PDB entry 1N63 | X-ray diffraction, 1.21 A resolution | chains B and E of the 6 polymer chains in the assembly

# Chain B (and E)
Name: Carbon monoxide dehydrogenase large chain
Organism: Oligotropha carboxidovorans
Notes: EC 1.2.99.2; chain E of this document is another copy of the same molecule, construct and numbering; everything in this record applies to it too
Reference sequence: P19919 (DCML_OLICA); residue numbers follow UniProt; this construct covers 1-809
Sequence (809 residues; each row starts with the number of its first residue):
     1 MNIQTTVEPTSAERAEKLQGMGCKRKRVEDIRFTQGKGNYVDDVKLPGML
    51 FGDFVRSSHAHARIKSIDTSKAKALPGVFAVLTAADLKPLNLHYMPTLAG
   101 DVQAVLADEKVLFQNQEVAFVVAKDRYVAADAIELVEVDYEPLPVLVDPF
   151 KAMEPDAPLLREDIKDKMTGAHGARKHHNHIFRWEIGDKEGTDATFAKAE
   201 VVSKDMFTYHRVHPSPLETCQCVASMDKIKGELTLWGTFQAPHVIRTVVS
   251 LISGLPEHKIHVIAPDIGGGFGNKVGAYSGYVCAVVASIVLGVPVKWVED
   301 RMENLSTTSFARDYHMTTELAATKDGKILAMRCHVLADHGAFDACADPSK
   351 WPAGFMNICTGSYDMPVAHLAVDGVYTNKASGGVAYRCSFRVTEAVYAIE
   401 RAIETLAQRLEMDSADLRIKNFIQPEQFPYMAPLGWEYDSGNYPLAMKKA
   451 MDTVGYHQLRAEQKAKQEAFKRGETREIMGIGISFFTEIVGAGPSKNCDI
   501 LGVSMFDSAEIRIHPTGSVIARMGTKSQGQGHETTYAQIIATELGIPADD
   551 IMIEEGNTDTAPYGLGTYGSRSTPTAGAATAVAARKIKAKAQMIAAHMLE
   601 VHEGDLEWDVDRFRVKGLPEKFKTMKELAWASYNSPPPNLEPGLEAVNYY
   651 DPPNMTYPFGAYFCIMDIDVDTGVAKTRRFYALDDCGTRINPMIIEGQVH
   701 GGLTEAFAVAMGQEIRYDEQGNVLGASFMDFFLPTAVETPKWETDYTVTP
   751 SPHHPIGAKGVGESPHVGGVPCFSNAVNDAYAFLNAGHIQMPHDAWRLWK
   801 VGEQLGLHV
Disordered / not traced: 1-4 (chain E: 1-14)
UniProt features mapped onto this chain:
  - binding site (Cu(+)): Cys388
  - binding site (Mo-molybdopterin cytosine dinucleotide): Glu763
Bound ions: cu(I)-S-mo(IV)(=o)oh cluster Cu: Cys388 (together with pterin cytosine dinucleotide)
Ligand contacts:
  - cu(I)-S-mo(IV)(=o)oh cluster (CUN): Gln240, Phe271, Gly272, Val275, Val384, Ala385, Tyr386, Arg387, Cys388, Ser389, Phe390, Thr567, Tyr568, Gly569, Glu763
  - pterin cytosine dinucleotide (MCN): Gly269, Gly270, Phe271, Gly272, Arg387, Gln528, Gly529, Gln530, Gly531, His532, Thr535, Thr567, Tyr568, Gly569, Ser570, Arg571, Ser572, Thr573, Pro574, Cys686, Thr688, Arg689, Ile690, Asn691, Ile694, Ile695, Gln698, Ala758, Lys759, Gly760, Val761, Gly762, Glu763
Reported in the primary citation:
  - cu(I)-S-mo(IV)(=o)oh cluster coordination: Cys388
  - binding site for cu(I)-S-mo(IV)(=o)oh cluster: Glu763
  - catalytic residues: Glu763 (proposed by the authors, not directly observed)

# Interface between chain B and chain E
Pairs across the interface (77; chain B residue first):
  Ile31(B) with Ile229(E)
  Gln35(B) with Ile229(E)
  Lys37(B) with Ile229(E)
  Ile229(B) with Ile31(E); Gln35(E); Lys37(E)
  Glu232(B) with Met552(E)
  Arg246(B) with His514(E), hydrogen bond
  Glu257(B) with His514(E); Pro515(E); Thr516(E), hydrogen bond; Ser518(E), hydrogen bond (backbone-side chain)
  His258(B) with His514(E); Ser518(E), hydrogen bond (backbone-side chain); Val519(E); Asp549(E); Asp550(E); Ile551(E); Met552(E)
  Gly502(B) with Trp630(E); Asn634(E), hydrogen bond (backbone-side chain)
  Val503(B) with Tyr633(E)
  Ser504(B) with Tyr633(E), hydrogen bond (backbone-backbone); Asn634(E), hydrogen bond (side chain-backbone); Pro636(E)
  Phe506(B) with Tyr633(E), hydrophobic; Pro642(E), hydrophobic
  Glu510(B) with Glu510(E); Arg512(E), salt bridge
  Arg512(B) with Glu510(E), salt bridge; Thr560(E); Pro562(E); Tyr649(E)
  His514(B) with Arg246(E), hydrogen bond; Glu257(E); His258(E)
  Pro515(B) with Glu257(E); Tyr563(E), hydrophobic
  Thr516(B) with Glu257(E), hydrogen bond
  Ser518(B) with Glu257(E); His258(E), hydrogen bond (side chain-backbone)
  Val519(B) with His258(E)
  Arg522(B) with Asp559(E), hydrogen bond (side chain-backbone)
  Asp549(B) with His258(E), hydrogen bond (backbone-side chain)
  Asp550(B) with His258(E)
  Ile551(B) with His258(E)
  Met552(B) with Glu232(E); His258(E)
  Asp559(B) with Arg522(E), hydrogen bond (backbone-side chain)
  Thr560(B) with Arg512(E); Thr560(E)
  Ala561(B) with Arg512(E)
  Tyr563(B) with Pro515(E), hydrophobic; Tyr633(E), hydrophobic
  Lys586(B) with Glu641(E), salt bridge
  Trp630(B) with Leu501(E); Gly502(E)
  Tyr633(B) with Val503(E); Ser504(E), hydrogen bond (backbone-backbone); Phe506(E), hydrophobic; Tyr563(E), hydrophobic
  Asn634(B) with Gly502(E), hydrogen bond (side chain-backbone); Ser504(E), hydrogen bond (backbone-side chain)
  Pro636(B) with Ser504(E)
  Glu641(B) with Lys586(E), salt bridge; Asn648(E), hydrogen bond; Tyr649(E), hydrogen bond (side chain-backbone)
  Pro642(B) with Phe506(E), hydrophobic; Tyr649(E)
  Glu645(B) with Val647(E); Tyr649(E), hydrogen bond
  Val647(B) with Glu645(E)
  Asn648(B) with Glu641(E), hydrogen bond
  Tyr649(B) with Arg512(E); Glu641(E), hydrogen bond (backbone-side chain); Pro642(E); Glu645(E), hydrogen bond
Interface residues without a listed pair, chain B (54 interface residues in all): Arg32, Lys230, Thr247, Ser250, Leu251, Pro256, Lys259, His261, Ser495, Leu501, Ile520, Pro562, Ser635, Gly643, Asp651
Interface residues without a listed pair, chain E (53 interface residues in all): Arg32, Lys230, Thr247, Ser250, Leu251, Pro256, Lys259, Ser495, Ile520, Ala561, Ser635, Gly643, Asp651

# In short
54 residues of chain B face 53 of chain E across their interface, with 22 hydrogen bonds and 4 salt bridges.
Polar contacts include Glu510(B)-Arg512(E), Lys586(B)-Glu641(E) and Arg246(B)-His514(E). Bound to chain B:
cu(I)-S-mo(IV)(=o)oh cluster and pterin cytosine dinucleotide. From the paper: the catalytic residue
Glu763(B); a binding site for cu(I)-S-mo(IV)(=o)oh cluster at Glu763(B).
Both chains are Carbon monoxide dehydrogenase large chain (Oligotropha carboxidovorans). Entry 1N63 (Crystal
Structure of the Cu,Mo-CO Dehydrogenase (CODH); Carbon monoxide reduced state) was determined by X-ray
diffraction, deposited together with 1N5W, 1N60, 1N61 and 1N62.
